PDB entry 3OVX | X-ray diffraction, 1.49 A resolution | chain A

== Chain A ==
Name: Cathepsin S
Organism: Homo sapiens
Notes: EC 3.4.22.27
UniProt: P25774 (CATS_HUMAN); residues 0-217 here correspond to UniProt positions 114-331 (UniProt number = residue number + 114)
Sequence (218 residues; row label = number of the first residue in the row; numbering starts at 0):
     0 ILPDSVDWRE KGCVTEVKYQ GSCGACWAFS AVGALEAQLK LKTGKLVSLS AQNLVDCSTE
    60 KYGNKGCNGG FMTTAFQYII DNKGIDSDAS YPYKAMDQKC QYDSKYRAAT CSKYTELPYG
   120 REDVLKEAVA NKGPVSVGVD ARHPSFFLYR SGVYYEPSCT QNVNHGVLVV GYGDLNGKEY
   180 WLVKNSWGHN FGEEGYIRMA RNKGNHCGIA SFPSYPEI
Not modelled in the structure: 0
Disulfides: Cys-22/Cys-66, Cys-56/Cys-99, Cys-158/Cys-206
Glycans and other covalent adducts: compound O64 linked to Cys-25
Ligand contacts: O64 (2-chloro-N-[(1S)-1-formylpropyl]-3-(trifluoromethyl)benzamide): Gln-19, Gly-23, Ala-24, Trp-26, Asn-67, Gly-68, Gly-69, Phe-70, Met-71, Gly-137, Val-162, Asn-163, His-164, Gly-165
Curated features (UniProtKB/Swiss-Prot):
  - active site: Cys-25, His-164, Asn-184

== Overview ==
Compound O64 is covalently linked to Cys-25. Curated annotation (UniProt) lists 3 active-site residues.
Chain A is Cathepsin S (Homo sapiens); the structure, Cathepsin S in complex with a covalent inhibitor with an
aldehyde warhead, was determined by X-ray diffraction (same publication as 3OVZ).
